PDB entry 2XN6 | X-ray diffraction, 1.29 A resolution | chains A and B

# Chain A
Protein: Thyroxine-binding globulin
From: Homo sapiens
UniProtKB: P05543 (THBG_HUMAN); the construct has insertions or renumbered stretches relative to UniProt, so the offset changes along the chain: 12-357 = UniProt 32-377; 359-361 = UniProt 378-380
Sequence (350 residues; each row starts with the number of its first residue):
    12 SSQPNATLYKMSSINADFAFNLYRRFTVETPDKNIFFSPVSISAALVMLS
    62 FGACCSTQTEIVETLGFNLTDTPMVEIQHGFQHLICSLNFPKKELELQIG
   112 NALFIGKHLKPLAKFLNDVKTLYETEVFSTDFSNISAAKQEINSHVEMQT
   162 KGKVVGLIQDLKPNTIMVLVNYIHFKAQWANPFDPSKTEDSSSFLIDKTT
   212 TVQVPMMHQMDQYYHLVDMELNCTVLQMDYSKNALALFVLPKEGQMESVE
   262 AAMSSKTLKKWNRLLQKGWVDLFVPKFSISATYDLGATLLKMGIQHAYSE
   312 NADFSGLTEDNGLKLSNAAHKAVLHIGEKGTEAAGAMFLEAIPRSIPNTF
Unresolved in the structure: 12-18, 357-361
Sequence notes: conflict Asp222 (Glu242 in P05543); engineered mutation Gly346 (Ala366 in P05543), Ala347 (Val367 in P05543), Met348 (Pro368 in P05543), Phe349 (Glu369 in P05543), Leu350 (Val370 in P05543), Glu351 (Glu371 in P05543), Ala352 (Leu372 in P05543), Ile353 (Ser373 in P05543), Pro354 (Asp374 in P05543), Arg355 (Gln375 in P05543), Ser356 (Pro376 in P05543), Ile357 (Glu377 in P05543); insertion (358)
Curated features (UniProtKB/Swiss-Prot):
  - binding site (thyroxine): Asn273
  - glycosylation (N-linked (GlcNAc...) asparagine): Asn16 (complex), Asn79, Ile96, Asn145, Asn233
Ion coordination: Ca2+ site 1 near His185 (its only coordinating residue here); Ca2+ site 2 near Gln220 (its only coordinating residue here)
Small-molecule neighbours: F6Y / 3,5,3',5'-tetraiodo-L-thyronine: Ser23, Ser24, Ala27, Tyr225, Gln238, Leu246, Leu248, Ser266, Leu269, Lys270, Trp272, Asn273, Leu276

# Chain B
Protein: Thyroxine-binding globulin
From: Homo sapiens
UniProtKB: P05543 (THBG_HUMAN); residues 361-395 here correspond to UniProt positions 381-415 (UniProt number = residue number + 20)
Sequence (35 residues; numbered 361 to 395; the number before each row is that of its first residue):
   361 LHPIIQIDRSFMLLILERSTRSILFLGKVVNPTEA
Unresolved in the structure: 361
Curated features (UniProtKB/Swiss-Prot):
  - binding site (thyroxine): Arg378
Small-molecule neighbours: F6Y / 3,5,3',5'-tetraiodo-L-thyronine: Leu376, Glu377, Arg378, Arg381

# How chain A and chain B interact
Pairs across the interface - 124 pairs, chain A then chain B:
  Tyr20(A) with Arg381(B), hydrogen bond
  Ser23(A) with Thr380(B); Arg381(B)
  Ala27(A) with Ile383(B), hydrophobic
  Ala30(A) with Leu386(B)
  Phe31(A) with Leu374(B), hydrophobic; Ile383(B), hydrophobic; Leu386(B), hydrophobic
  Tyr34(A) with Met372(B); Leu386(B), hydrophobic; Lys388(B)
  Asp43(A) with Val390(B)
  Lys44(A) with Lys388(B); Val390(B); Glu394(B), salt bridge
  Asn45(A) with Lys388(B); Val389(B); Val390(B), hydrogen bond (side chain-backbone); Asn391(B), hydrogen bond (side chain-backbone); Glu394(B)
  Ile46(A) with Gly387(B); Lys388(B), hydrogen bond (backbone-backbone)
  Phe47(A) with Phe385(B), hydrophobic; Leu386(B)
  Phe48(A) with Phe385(B); Leu386(B), hydrogen bond (backbone-backbone)
  Ser49(A) with Leu384(B), hydrogen bond (side chain-backbone); Phe385(B)
  Pro50(A) with Ile383(B); Leu384(B); Phe385(B)
  Val51(A) with Ser382(B); Ile383(B); Leu384(B)
  Leu95(A) with Thr380(B); Ser382(B)
  Ser98(A) with Ser379(B); Thr380(B)
  Leu99(A) with Glu377(B); Thr380(B)
  Lys103(A) with Glu377(B), salt bridge
  Ile184(A) with Phe385(B), hydrophobic
  Phe186(A) with Ile375(B), hydrophobic; Leu384(B), hydrophobic; Phe385(B), hydrophobic
  Ser204(A) with Asp368(B)
  Phe205(A) with Ile367(B); Asp368(B); Arg369(B); Ser370(B); Phe371(B), hydrophobic; Val390(B); Pro392(B)
  Leu206(A) with Asp368(B), hydrogen bond (backbone-backbone); Arg369(B); Ser370(B)
  Ile207(A) with Val390(B); Asn391(B)
  Val213(A) with Asn391(B); Thr393(B)
  Gln214(A) with Thr393(B)
  Val215(A) with Pro392(B), hydrophobic; Thr393(B)
  Met217(A) with Ile367(B)
  Met221(A) with His362(B)
  Thr235(A) with Ile365(B)
  Gln238(A) with Arg378(B)
  Asp240(A) with Arg378(B), salt bridge
  Asn244(A) with Glu377(B), hydrogen bond; Arg378(B), hydrogen bond (backbone-backbone); Ser379(B)
  Ala245(A) with Leu376(B); Arg378(B), hydrogen bond (backbone-side chain)
  Leu246(A) with Leu374(B); Ile375(B); Leu376(B), hydrogen bond (backbone-backbone); Arg378(B)
  Ala247(A) with Leu374(B)
  Leu248(A) with Met372(B); Leu373(B); Leu374(B), hydrogen bond (backbone-backbone); Leu376(B), hydrophobic
  Phe249(A) with Ile367(B), hydrophobic; Phe371(B), hydrophobic; Met372(B); Leu373(B), hydrophobic
  Val250(A) with Phe371(B); Met372(B), hydrogen bond (backbone-backbone)
  Leu251(A) with Gln366(B); Ile367(B), hydrophobic; Arg369(B); Ser370(B)
  Pro252(A) with Arg369(B), hydrogen bond (backbone-side chain); Ser370(B)
  Lys253(A) with Arg369(B)
  Glu254(A) with Arg369(B)
  Met257(A) with Ser370(B); Phe371(B); Lys388(B)
  Glu261(A) with Met372(B); Lys388(B), salt bridge
  Leu269(A) with Leu374(B), hydrophobic
  Trp280(A) with His362(B); Pro363(B)
  Val281(A) with Pro363(B); Ile365(B), hydrophobic
  Asp282(A) with Pro363(B), hydrogen bond (backbone-backbone); Ile364(B); Ile365(B), hydrogen bond (backbone-backbone)
  Leu283(A) with Ile365(B)
  Phe284(A) with Ile365(B), hydrogen bond (backbone-backbone); Gln366(B); Ile367(B), hydrogen bond (backbone-backbone)
  Pro286(A) with Ile367(B)
  Phe288(A) with Phe371(B), hydrophobic; Val389(B), hydrophobic; Pro392(B)
  Ser289(A) with Pro392(B)
  Ile290(A) with Pro392(B)
  Leu335(A) with Leu373(B), hydrophobic
  Ile337(A) with Leu373(B), hydrophobic
  Thr342(A) with Ile375(B)
  Ala344(A) with Phe385(B), hydrophobic
  Ala345(A) with Phe385(B)
Also at the interface, not in a pair above, chain A (70 interface residues in all): Thr38, Leu108, His226, Leu237, Tyr241, Met264, Val285, Ser291, Gly346
Also at the interface, not in a pair above, chain B (34 interface residues in all): Ala395

# Summary
70 residues of chain A face 34 of chain B across their interface, with 18 hydrogen bonds and 4 salt bridges.
Among the polar pairs are Lys44(A)-Glu394(B), Lys103(A)-Glu377(B) and Asp240(A)-Arg378(B). F6Y /
3,5,3',5'-tetraiodo-L-thyronine is bound between chain A and chain B.
Chain A is Thyroxine-binding globulin and chain B is Thyroxine-binding globulin, both from Homo sapiens; the
structure, Crystal structure of thyroxine-binding globulin complexed with thyroxine-fluoresein, was determined
by X-ray diffraction together with 2XN3, 2XN5, 2XN7, 2RIV and 2RIW from the same study.
